3EXF - chains B and C of the 4 polymer chains in the assembly; structure by X-ray diffraction, 3.00 A resolution.

Chain B:
Molecule: Pyruvate dehydrogenase E1 component subunit beta, mitochondrial
From: Homo sapiens
Notes: EC 1.2.4.1; fragment: E1p-beta
UniProt: P11177 (ODPB_HUMAN); residues 1-329 here correspond to UniProt positions 31-359 (UniProt number = residue number + 30)
Chain sequence (329 residues; row label = number of the first residue in the row):
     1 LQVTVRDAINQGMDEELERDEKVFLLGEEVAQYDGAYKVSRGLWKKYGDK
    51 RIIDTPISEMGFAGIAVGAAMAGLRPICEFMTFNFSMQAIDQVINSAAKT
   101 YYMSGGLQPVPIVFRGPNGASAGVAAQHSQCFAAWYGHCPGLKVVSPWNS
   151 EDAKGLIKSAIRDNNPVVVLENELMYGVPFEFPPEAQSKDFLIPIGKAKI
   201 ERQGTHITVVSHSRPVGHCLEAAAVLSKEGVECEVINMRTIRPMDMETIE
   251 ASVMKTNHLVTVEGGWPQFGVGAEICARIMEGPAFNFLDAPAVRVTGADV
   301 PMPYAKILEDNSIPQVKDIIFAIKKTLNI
Metal / ion sites: K+: Ala160, Ile161, Asp163
Ligand contacts: thiamine diphosphate (TPP): Glu28, Ile57, Glu59, Met81, Phe85, Gln88, His128
UniProt features mapped onto this chain:
  - binding site (thiamine diphosphate): Glu59
  - binding site (K(+)): Ile112, Ala160, Ile161, Asp163, Asn165
  - site: Asp289 (Important for interaction with DLAT)
  - modified residue: Tyr37 (Phosphotyrosine), Lys324 (N6-acetyllysine)

Chain C:
Molecule: Pyruvate dehydrogenase E1 component subunit alpha, somatic form, mitochondrial
From: Homo sapiens
Notes: EC 1.2.4.1; fragment: E1p-alpha
UniProt: P08559 (ODPA_HUMAN); residues 1-361 here correspond to UniProt positions 30-390 (UniProt number = residue number + 29)
Chain sequence (382 residues; numbered -20 to 361; the number before each row is that of its first residue; numbers below 1 keep their minus sign (Met-20 is residue -20)):
   -20 MGSSHHHHHHSSGLVPRGSHMFANDATFEIKKCDLHRLEEGPPVTTVLTR
    30 EDGLKYYRMMQTVRRMELKADQLYKQKIIRGFCHLCDGQEACCVGLEAGI
    80 NPTDHLITAYRAHGFTFTRGLSVREILAELTGRKGGCAKGKGGSMHMYAK
   130 NFYGGNGIVGAQVPLGAGIALACKYNGKDEVCLTLYGDGAANQGQIFEAY
   180 NMAALWKLPCIFICENNRYGMGTAVERAAASTDYYKRGDFIPGLRVDGMD
   230 ILCVREATRFAAAYCRSGKGPILMELQTYRYHGHSMSDPGVAYRTREEIQ
   280 EVRSKSDPIMLLKDRMVNSNLASVEELKEIDVEVRKEIEDAAQFATADPE
   330 PPLEELGYHIYSSDPPFEVRGANQWIKFKSVS
Disordered / not traced: -20 to -2
Sequence notes: expression tag (-20 to 0); engineered mutation Ala203 (Ser232 in P08559), Ala271 (Ser300 in P08559)
Metal / ion sites: Mg2+: Asp167, Asn196, Tyr198 (together with thiamine diphosphate)
Ligand contacts: thiamine diphosphate (TPP): Tyr89, Arg90, Gly136, Ile137, Val138, Gly166, Asp167, Gly168, Ala169, Gln172, Glu194, Asn196, Tyr198, Gly199, Met200, Arg259, His263
UniProt features mapped onto this chain:
  - binding site (pyruvate): His63, Tyr89, Arg90, Ala128, Gly136, Val138, Asp167, Gly168, Ala169, Asn196, Tyr198
  - binding site (thiamine diphosphate): Tyr89, Arg90, Gly136, Val138, Asp167, Gly168, Ala169, Asn196, His263
  - binding site (Mg(2+)): Asp167, Asn196, Tyr198
  - modified residue: Lys34 (N6-acetyllysine), Lys215 (N6-acetyllysine), Lys248 (N6-succinyllysine), Ser264 (Phosphoserine), Ser266 (Phosphoserine), Tyr272 (Phosphotyrosine), Lys284 (N6-acetyllysine), Lys292 (N6-acetyllysine), Lys307 (N6-acetyllysine), Lys356 (N6-succinyllysine)
Reported in the primary citation:
  - post-translational modification sites: Ser264 (citing earlier work)
  - mutagenesis - Y89F (450-fold): decreased binding to thiamine diphosphate
  - mutagenesis - Y89F: unchanged catalytic activity

Chain B / chain C interface:
Contacting residue pairs (76; chain B residue first):
  Glu29(B) with Gly199(C); Met200(C); Gly201(C); Thr202(C), hydrogen bond
  Gln32(B) with Arg206(C), hydrogen bond
  Tyr33(B) with Met200(C); Gly201(C); Asp267(C)
  Asp54(B) with Arg206(C), salt bridge
  Pro56(B) with Asn171(C); Ala207(C)
  Ile57(B) with Val138(C), hydrophobic; Gly168(C); Asn171(C); Gln172(C), hydrogen bond (backbone-side chain)
  Ser58(B) with Asn171(C), hydrogen bond (side chain-backbone)
  Glu59(B) with Gln172(C)
  Gln88(B) with Ile137(C); Val138(C); Gln172(C), hydrogen bond
  Ala122(B) with Gly60(C)
  Gly123(B) with Arg59(C); Gly60(C)
  Val124(B) with Phe61(C), hydrophobic
  Ala125(B) with Gly121(C)
  Gln127(B) with His125(C); Asn135(C); Gly136(C), hydrogen bond (side chain-backbone); Ile137(C)
  His128(B) with Phe61(C); Met124(C); Gly136(C)
  Val293(B) with Gln353(C)
  Arg294(B) with Arg349(C)
  Val295(B) with Ala351(C)
  Thr296(B) with Ala351(C), hydrogen bond (backbone-backbone)
  Gly297(B) with Gly350(C)
  Ala298(B) with Arg349(C); Gly350(C)
  Asp299(B) with Val348(C); Arg349(C), hydrogen bond (backbone-backbone)
  Val300(B) with Leu335(C), hydrophobic; Ile339(C), hydrophobic
  Pro303(B) with Lys120(C)
  Tyr304(B) with Ile58(C); Arg59(C), hydrogen bond (backbone-side chain); Glu108(C); Leu109(C), hydrogen bond (side chain-backbone); Gly111(C); Gly119(C); Lys120(C), hydrogen bond (backbone-backbone); Gly121(C); Gly122(C)
  Ala305(B) with Arg59(C); Gly111(C); Gly119(C), hydrogen bond (backbone-backbone); Glu329(C); Pro330(C), hydrophobic
  Lys306(B) with Arg59(C); Glu329(C), hydrogen bond (backbone-side chain)
  Ile307(B) with Glu329(C), hydrogen bond (backbone-side chain); Pro330(C); Leu332(C)
  Leu308(B) with Lys120(C); Pro330(C), hydrophobic; Leu335(C), hydrophobic
  Glu309(B) with Arg59(C), salt bridge
  Asn311(B) with Leu332(C); Leu335(C)
  Ser312(B) with Leu335(C)
  Pro314(B) with Ala351(C), hydrophobic
  Asp318(B) with Ala351(C); Asn352(C), hydrogen bond (backbone-side chain); Ile355(C)
  Phe321(B) with Trp354(C), hydrophobic
  Lys325(B) with Trp354(C)
Other interface residues (no listed pair), chain B (42 interface residues in all): Met81, Asn84, Phe85, Pro267, Ile313, Ala322
Other interface residues (no listed pair), chain C (46 interface residues in all): Thr110, Ala169, Gln174, Pro331, Gly336, Phe357

In short:
42 residues of chain B and 46 residues of chain C are in contact; the contacts include 15 hydrogen bonds and 2
salt bridges. Polar pairs include Asp54(B)-Arg206(C), Glu309(B)-Arg59(C) and Glu29(B)-Thr202(C). The paper
reports that Y89F of chain C reduces binding to thiamine diphosphate; a modification site at Ser264(C).
Chain B is Pyruvate dehydrogenase E1 component subunit beta, mitochondrial and chain C is Pyruvate
dehydrogenase E1 component subunit alpha, somatic form, mitochondrial, both from Homo sapiens; the structure,
Crystal structure of the pyruvate dehydrogenase (E1p) component of human pyruvate dehydrogenase complex, was
determined by X-ray diffraction together with 3EXE, 3EXG, 3EXH and 3EXI from the same study.
